6RWS - chains A and P; structure by X-ray diffraction, 1.53 A resolution.

Chain A:
Protein: 14-3-3 protein sigma
Organism: Homo sapiens
UniProtKB: P31947 (1433S_HUMAN); residue numbers follow UniProt; this construct covers 1-248
Chain sequence (253 residues; each row starts with the number of its first residue; numbers below 1 keep their minus sign (Gly-4 is residue -4)):
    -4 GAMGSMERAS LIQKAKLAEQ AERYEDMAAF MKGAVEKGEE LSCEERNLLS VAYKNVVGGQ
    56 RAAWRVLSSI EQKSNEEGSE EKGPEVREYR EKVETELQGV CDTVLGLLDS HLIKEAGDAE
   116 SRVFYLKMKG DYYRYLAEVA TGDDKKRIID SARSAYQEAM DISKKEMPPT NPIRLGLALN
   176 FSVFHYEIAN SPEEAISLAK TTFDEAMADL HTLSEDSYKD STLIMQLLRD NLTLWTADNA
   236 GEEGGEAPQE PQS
Not modelled in the structure: 71-77, 138, 232-248
Construct notes: expression tag (-4 to 0)
Covalent attachments: compound KLZ linked to Cys38
Bound ions: Mg2+: Glu35, Glu110, Glu188
Residues lining bound ligands: KLZ (4-chloranyl-6-(sulfanylmethyl)-1-benzothiophene-2-carboximidamide): Glu14, Glu39, Asn42, Leu43, Val46
Swiss-Prot annotation at these positions:
  - site (Interaction with phosphoserine on interacting protein): Arg56, Arg129
  - modified residue (Phosphoserine): Ser5, Ser74, Ser248

Chain P:
Protein: Cellular tumor antigen p53
UniProtKB: P04637 (P53_HUMAN); residues 382-393 here = UniProt positions 382-393
Chain sequence (12 residues; numbered 382 to 393; the number before each row is that of its first residue):
   382 KLMFKTEGPD SD
Modified positions: Thr387 (phosphothreonine; TPO)
Swiss-Prot annotation at these positions:
  - modified residue: Lys382 (N6,N6-dimethyllysine), Ser392 (Phosphoserine)
  - cross-link: Lys386 (Glycyl lysine isopeptide (Lys-Gly) (interchain with G-Cter in SUMO))
  - natural variant: Phe385 (F385L: In a sporadic cancer), Gly389 (G389W: In a sporadic cancer), Ser392 (S392L: In a sporadic cancer)
  - mutagenesis: Lys382 (K382A: Abolishes acetylation by CREBBP; K382R: Abolishes monomethylation by KMT5A), Leu383 (L383A: Abolishes S-315 phosphorylation by CDK2/cyclin A), Phe385 (F385A: Reduced SUMO1 conjugation), Lys386 (K386A: Abolishes SUMO1 conjugation, in vitro and in vivo), Thr387 (T387A: No effect SUMO1 conjugation), Glu388 (E388A: Abolishes SUMO1 conjugation), Ser392 (S392D: Mimics phosphorylation; promotes ability to undergo liquid-liquid phase separation; S392E: Abolished ability to undergo liquid-liquid phase separation)
Reported in the primary citation:
  - post-translational modification sites: Thr387 (citing earlier work)

Interface between chain A and chain P:
Residue-residue contacts - 38 pairs, chain A then chain P:
  Lys49(A) - Thr387(P)
  Lys49(A) - Glu388(P)  hydrogen bond (side chain-backbone)
  Lys49(A) - Pro390(P)  hydrogen bond (side chain-backbone)
  Lys49(A) - Ser392(P)  hydrogen bond (backbone-side chain)
  Asn50(A) - Pro390(P)
  Asn50(A) - Ser392(P)
  Gly53(A) - Ser392(P)
  Gly53(A) - Asp393(P)
  Gly54(A) - Ser392(P)  hydrogen bond (backbone-backbone)
  Arg56(A) - Met384(P)
  Arg56(A) - Thr387(P)
  Arg56(A) - Asp393(P)  salt bridge
  Ala57(A) - Asp393(P)
  Arg60(A) - Met384(P)
  Arg60(A) - Asp393(P)  salt bridge
  Lys122(A) - Glu388(P)  salt bridge
  Arg129(A) - Thr387(P)
  Tyr130(A) - Thr387(P)
  Glu133(A) - Met384(P)
  Gly171(A) - Glu388(P)
  Leu174(A) - Lys386(P)
  Leu174(A) - Thr387(P)
  Leu174(A) - Glu388(P)
  Asn175(A) - Thr387(P)
  Asn175(A) - Glu388(P)  hydrogen bond (side chain-backbone)
  Val178(A) - Phe385(P)  hydrophobic
  Val178(A) - Lys386(P)
  Val178(A) - Thr387(P)
  Tyr181(A) - Phe385(P)  hydrophobic
  Glu182(A) - Lys382(P)  salt bridge
  Glu182(A) - Phe385(P)
  Leu222(A) - Lys386(P)
  Asp225(A) - Lys386(P)  salt bridge
  Asn226(A) - Phe385(P)
  Asn226(A) - Lys386(P)  hydrogen bond (side chain-backbone)
  Leu229(A) - Leu383(P)  hydrophobic
  Leu229(A) - Phe385(P)  hydrophobic
  Trp230(A) - Phe385(P)
Interface residues without a listed pair, chain A (23 interface residues in all): Val46
Interface residues without a listed pair, chain P (11 interface residues in all): Gly389

In short:
23 residues of chain A and 11 residues of chain P are in contact; the contacts include 6 hydrogen bonds and 5
salt bridges. Polar contacts include Arg56(A)-Asp393(P), Arg60(A)-Asp393(P) and Lys122(A)-Glu388(P).
Covalently linked compound KLZ: at Cys38(A). Curated annotation (UniProt) lists 7 mutagenesis sites on chain
P. The paper reports a modification site at Thr387(P).
Chain A is 14-3-3 protein sigma (Homo sapiens) and chain P is Cellular tumor antigen p53; the structure,
Fragment AZ-009 binding at the p53pT387/14-3-3 sigma interface, was determined by X-ray diffraction together
with 6R5L, 6RHC, 6RJL, 6RJQ, 6RJZ, 6RK8 and 24 further entries from the same study.
